6FJF - chains A and F of the 6 polymer chains in the assembly; structure by X-ray diffraction, 2.40 A resolution.

Chain A:
Name: Tubulin alpha-1B chain
Organism: Bos taurus
UniProtKB: P81947 (TBA1B_BOVIN); the author numbering skips numbers that UniProt does not, so the offset changes along the chain: 1-438 = UniProt 1-438; 443-455 = UniProt 439-451
Chain sequence (451 residues; numbered 1 to 455; 4 numbers in that range are skipped by the numbering (no residue carries them; nothing is unmodelled there); the number before each row is that of its first residue):
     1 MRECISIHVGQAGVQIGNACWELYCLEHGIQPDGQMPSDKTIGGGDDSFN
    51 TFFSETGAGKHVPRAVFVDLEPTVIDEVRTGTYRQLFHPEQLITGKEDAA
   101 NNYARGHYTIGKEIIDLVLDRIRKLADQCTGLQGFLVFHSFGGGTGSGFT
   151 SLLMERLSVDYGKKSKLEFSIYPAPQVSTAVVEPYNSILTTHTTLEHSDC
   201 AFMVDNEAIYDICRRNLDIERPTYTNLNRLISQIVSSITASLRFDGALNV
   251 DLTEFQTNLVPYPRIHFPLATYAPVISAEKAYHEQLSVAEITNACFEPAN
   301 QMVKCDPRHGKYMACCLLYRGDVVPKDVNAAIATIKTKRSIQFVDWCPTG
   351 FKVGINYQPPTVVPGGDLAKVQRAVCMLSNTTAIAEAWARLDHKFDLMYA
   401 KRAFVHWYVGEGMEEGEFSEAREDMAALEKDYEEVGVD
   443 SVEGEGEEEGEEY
Unresolved in the structure: 443-448, 451-455
Metal / ion sites: Ca2+: Asp39, Thr41, Gly44, Glu55
Small-molecule neighbours: GTP (guanosine-5'-triphosphate): Gly10, Gln11, Ala12, Gln15, Ile16, Asp69, Asp98, Ala99, Ala100, Asn101, Ser140, Gly142, Gly143, Gly144, Thr145, Gly146, Ile171, Pro173, Val177, Ser178, Thr179, Glu183, Asn206, Ile209, Tyr224, Leu227, Asn228, Ile231

Chain F:
Name: Tubulin tyrosine ligase
Organism: Gallus gallus
UniProtKB: E1BQ43 (E1BQ43_CHICK); residue numbers follow UniProt; this construct covers 1-378
Chain sequence (384 residues; row label = number of the first residue in the row):
     1 MYTFVVRDENSSVYAEVSRLLLATGQWKRLRKDNPRFNLMLGERNRLPFG
    51 RLGHEPGLVQLVNYYRGADKLCRKASLVKLIKTSPELSESCTWFPESYVI
   101 YPTNLKTPVAPAQNGIRHLINNTRTDEREVFLAAYNRRREGREGNVWIAK
   151 SSAGAKGEGILISSEASELLDFIDEQGQVHVIQKYLEKPLLLEPGHRKFD
   201 IRSWVLVDHLYNIYLYREGVLRTSSEPYNSANFQDKTCHLTNHCIQKEYS
   251 KNYGRYEEGNEMFFEEFNQYLMDALNTTLENSILLQIKHIIRSCLMCIEP
   301 AISTKHLHYQSFQLFGFDFMVDEELKVWLIEVNGAPACAQKLYAELCQGI
   351 VDVAISSVFPLADTGQKTSQPTSIFIKLHHHHHH
Unresolved in the structure: 103-124, 153-156, 363-370, 380-384
Differences from the reference sequence: expression tag (379-384)
Metal / ion sites: Mg2+: Glu331 (together with AMP-PCP)
Small-molecule neighbours: AMP-PCP (ACP; phosphomethylphosphonic acid adenylate ester): Lys74, Ile148, Lys150, Gly157, Gln183, Lys184, Tyr185, Leu186, Lys198, Asp200, Arg202, Arg222, His239, Leu240, Thr241, Asn242, Asp318, Met320, Ile330, Glu331, Asn333

How chain A and chain F interact:
Contacting residue pairs - 32 pairs, chain A then chain F:
  Gln176(A) with Pro56(F)
  Glu207(A) with His54(F), salt bridge
  Glu297(A) with His306(F), salt bridge
  Pro298(A) with Leu307(F), hydrophobic
  Lys304(A) with His54(F); His308(F)
  Asp306(A) with Arg66(F); Leu307(F)
  Arg308(A) with Pro300(F), hydrogen bond (side chain-backbone); Ala301(F), hydrogen bond (side chain-backbone); Ile302(F); Ser303(F), hydrogen bond (side chain-backbone); Leu307(F)
  His309(A) with Arg66(F), hydrogen bond (side chain-backbone); Gly67(F); Ala301(F), hydrogen bond (side chain-backbone)
  Lys338(A) with Pro300(F)
  Ser340(A) with Ala301(F)
  Glu386(A) with Arg66(F), salt bridge
  Arg390(A) with Gly50(F); His54(F), hydrogen bond
  His393(A) with Arg51(F)
  Glu449(A) with Asn10(F); Ser11(F); Ser12(F), hydrogen bond; Ala337(F)
  Glu450(A) with Arg202(F); Asn333(F), hydrogen bond; Gly334(F), hydrogen bond (side chain-backbone); Ala335(F), hydrogen bond (side chain-backbone); Pro336(F); Ala337(F), hydrogen bond (backbone-backbone)
Other interface residues (no listed pair), chain A (16 interface residues in all): Cys305
Other interface residues (no listed pair), chain F (25 interface residues in all): Val13, Gly53, Glu299

Overview:
16 residues of chain A face 25 of chain F across their interface; the contacts include 11 hydrogen bonds and 3
salt bridges. Polar contacts include Glu207(A)-His54(F), Glu297(A)-His306(F) and Glu386(A)-Arg66(F). Ligands
of chain A: GTP. Bound to chain F: AMP-PCP.
Chain A is Tubulin alpha-1B chain (Bos taurus) and chain F is Tubulin tyrosine ligase (Gallus gallus); the
structure, Tubulin-FcMaytansine complex, was determined by X-ray diffraction (same publication as 6FII and
6FJM).
